Entry 6VAV (X-ray diffraction, 1.85 A resolution); this record covers chains B and C of the 4 polymer chains in the assembly.

Chain B (and C):
Name: Galactose-binding lectin
Source organism: Arachis hypogaea
Notes: chain C of this document is another copy of the same molecule, construct and numbering; everything in this record applies to it too
UniProtKB: P02872 (LECG_ARAHY); residues 1-236 here correspond to UniProt positions 24-259 (UniProt number = residue number + 23)
Sequence (236 residues; row label = number of the first residue in the row):
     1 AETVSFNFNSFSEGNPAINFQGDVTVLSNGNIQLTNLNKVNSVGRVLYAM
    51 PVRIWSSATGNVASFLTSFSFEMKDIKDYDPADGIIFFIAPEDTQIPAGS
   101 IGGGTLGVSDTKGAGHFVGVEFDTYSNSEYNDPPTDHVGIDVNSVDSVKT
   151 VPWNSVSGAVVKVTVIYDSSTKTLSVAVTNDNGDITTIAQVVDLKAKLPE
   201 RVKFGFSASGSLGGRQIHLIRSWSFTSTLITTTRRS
Not modelled in the structure: 233-236
Ion coordination: Mn2+: Glu-121, Asp-123, Asp-132, His-137; Ca2+: Asp-123, Tyr-125, Asn-127, Asp-132
Small-molecule neighbours: QTY (N-[[1-[(3S,3aR,6S,6aR)-6-[4-[[[4-[[(2R,3R,4S,5R,6R)-6-(hydroxymethyl)-3,4,5-tris(oxidanyl)oxan-2-yl]amino]-4-oxidanylidene-butanoyl]amino]methyl]-1,2,3-triazol-1-yl]-2,3,3a,5,6,6a-hexahydrofuro[3,2-b]furan-3-yl]-1,2,3-triazol-4-yl]methyl]-N'-[(2R,3R,4S,5R,6R)-6-(hydroxymethyl)-3,4,5-tris(oxidanyl)oxan-2-yl]butanediamide): Asp-78, Asp-80, Ala-82, Asp-83, Gly-103, Gly-104, Tyr-125, Asn-127, Glu-129, Ser-211, Gly-213, Gly-214
Swiss-Prot annotation at these positions:
  - binding site (Mn(2+)): Glu-121, Asp-123, Asp-132, His-137
  - binding site (Ca(2+)): Asp-123, Tyr-125, Asn-127, Asp-132
What the authors report for this chain:
  - binding site for QTY: Asp-80, Asp-83, Gly-104, Tyr-125, Asn-127, Ser-211, Gly-213

How chain B and chain C interact:
Contacting residue pairs (44; chain B residue first):
  Ala-1(B) with Asp-184(C)
  Thr-3(B) with Gly-183(C); Asp-184(C), hydrogen bond
  Ser-64(B) with Ile-185(C); Thr-187(C), hydrogen bond
  Phe-65(B) with Ile-185(C), hydrophobic
  Leu-66(B) with Ala-177(C), hydrophobic; Thr-179(C)
  Lys-149(B) with Thr-171(C)
  Thr-164(B) with Thr-164(C); Ile-166(C)
  Ile-166(B) with Thr-164(C); Ile-166(C), hydrophobic; Ser-175(C); Ala-177(C), hydrophobic
  Tyr-167(B) with Thr-187(C)
  Asp-168(B) with Thr-187(C), hydrogen bond; Ile-188(C), hydrogen bond (side chain-backbone); Ala-189(C)
  Thr-171(B) with Lys-149(C); Ala-189(C)
  Thr-173(B) with Thr-173(C)
  Ser-175(B) with Ile-166(C); Ser-175(C)
  Ala-177(B) with Ile-166(C), hydrophobic
  Thr-179(B) with Leu-66(C)
  Gly-183(B) with Thr-3(C); Thr-226(C)
  Asp-184(B) with Ala-1(C); Thr-3(C), hydrogen bond; Thr-228(C)
  Ile-185(B) with Ser-64(C); Phe-65(C), hydrophobic; Thr-226(C); Thr-228(C), hydrogen bond (backbone-side chain)
  Thr-187(B) with Ser-64(C), hydrogen bond; Asp-168(C), hydrogen bond
  Ile-188(B) with Asp-168(C), hydrogen bond (backbone-side chain)
  Ala-189(B) with Asp-168(C); Thr-171(C)
  Thr-226(B) with Gly-183(C); Ile-185(C)
  Thr-228(B) with Asp-184(C); Ile-185(C), hydrogen bond (side chain-backbone)
Also at the interface, not in a pair above, chain B (27 interface residues in all): Ser-169, Ser-170, Val-176, Ser-227
Also at the interface, not in a pair above, chain C (27 interface residues in all): Tyr-167, Ser-169, Ser-170, Val-176, Ser-227

Summary:
The chain B/chain C interface involves 27 residues from each chain, with 10 hydrogen bonds. Among the polar
pairs are Thr-3(B)/Asp-184(C), Ser-64(B)/Thr-187(C) and Asp-168(B)/Thr-187(C). Ligands of chain B: compound
QTY. UniProt lists 4 Mn2+-binding residues and 4 Ca2+-binding residues on chain B. From the paper: a binding
site for QTY at Asp-80(B), Asp-83(B) and Gly-104(B) among others.
Both chains are Galactose-binding lectin (Arachis hypogaea). Entry 6VAV (Peanut lectin complexed with divalent
N-beta-D-galactopyranosyl-L-succinamoyl derivative (diNGS)) was determined by X-ray diffraction, deposited
together with 6V95, 6VAW, 6VC3, 6VC4 and 6VGF.
